PDB entry 8CG5 | electron microscopy, 2.70 A resolution | chains B and C of the 3 polymer chains in the assembly

# Chain B
Name: Non-reducing polyketide synthase CTB1
From: Cercospora nicotianae
Notes: EC 2.3.1.-
UniProtKB: Q6DQW3 (CTB1_CERNC); residues 1-1293 here = UniProt positions 1-1293
Amino-acid sequence (1304 residues; each row starts with the number of its first residue):
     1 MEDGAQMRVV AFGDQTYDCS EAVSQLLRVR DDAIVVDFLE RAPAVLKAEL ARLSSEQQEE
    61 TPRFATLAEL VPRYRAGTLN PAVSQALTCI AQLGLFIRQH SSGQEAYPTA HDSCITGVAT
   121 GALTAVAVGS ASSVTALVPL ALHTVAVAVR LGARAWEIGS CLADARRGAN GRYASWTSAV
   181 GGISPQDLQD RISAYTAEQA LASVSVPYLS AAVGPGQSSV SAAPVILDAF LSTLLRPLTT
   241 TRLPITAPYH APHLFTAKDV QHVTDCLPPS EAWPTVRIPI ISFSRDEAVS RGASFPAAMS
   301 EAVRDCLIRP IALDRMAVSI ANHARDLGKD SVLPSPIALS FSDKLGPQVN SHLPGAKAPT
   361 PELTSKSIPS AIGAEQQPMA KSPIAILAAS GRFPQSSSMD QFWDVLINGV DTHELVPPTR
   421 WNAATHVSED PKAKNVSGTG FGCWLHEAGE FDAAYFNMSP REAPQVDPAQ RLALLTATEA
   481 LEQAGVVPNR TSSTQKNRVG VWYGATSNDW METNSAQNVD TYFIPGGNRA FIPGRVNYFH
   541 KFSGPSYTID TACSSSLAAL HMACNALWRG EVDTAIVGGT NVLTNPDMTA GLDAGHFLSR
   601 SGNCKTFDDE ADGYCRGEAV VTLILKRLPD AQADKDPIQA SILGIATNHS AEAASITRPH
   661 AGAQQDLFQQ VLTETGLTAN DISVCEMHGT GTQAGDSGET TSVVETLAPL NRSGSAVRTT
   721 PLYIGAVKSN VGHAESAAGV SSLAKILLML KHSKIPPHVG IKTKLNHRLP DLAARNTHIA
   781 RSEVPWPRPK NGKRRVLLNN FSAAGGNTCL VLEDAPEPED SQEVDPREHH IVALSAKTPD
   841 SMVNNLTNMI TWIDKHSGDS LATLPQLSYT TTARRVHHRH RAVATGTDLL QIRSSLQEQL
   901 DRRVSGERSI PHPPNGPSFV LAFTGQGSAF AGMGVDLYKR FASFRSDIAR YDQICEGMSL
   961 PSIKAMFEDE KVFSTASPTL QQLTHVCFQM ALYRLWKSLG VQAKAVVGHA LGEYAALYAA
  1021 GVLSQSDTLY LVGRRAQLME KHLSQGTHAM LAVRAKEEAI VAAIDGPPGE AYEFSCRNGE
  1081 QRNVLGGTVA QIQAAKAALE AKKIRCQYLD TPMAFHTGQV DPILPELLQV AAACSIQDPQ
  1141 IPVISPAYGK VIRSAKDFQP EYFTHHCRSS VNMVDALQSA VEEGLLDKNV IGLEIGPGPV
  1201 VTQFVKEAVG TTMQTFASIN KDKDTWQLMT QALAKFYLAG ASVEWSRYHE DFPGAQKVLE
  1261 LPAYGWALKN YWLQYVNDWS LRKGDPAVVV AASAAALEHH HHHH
Not modelled in the structure: 1-4, 1287-1304
Differences from the reference sequence: engineered mutation Ala119 (Cys in Q6DQW3), Ala321 (Thr in Q6DQW3), Ala1010 (Ser in Q6DQW3); expression tag (1294-1304)
Swiss-Prot annotation at these positions:
  - active site (For beta-ketoacyl synthase activity): Cys553, His688, His733

# Chain C
Name: Acyl carrier protein (ACP) of Non-reducing polyketide synthase CTB1
From: Cercospora nicotianae
Notes: EC 2.3.1.-
UniProtKB: Q6DQW3 (CTB1_CERNC); residues 5-88 here correspond to UniProt positions 1775-1858 (UniProt number = residue number + 1770)
Amino-acid sequence (88 residues; row label = number of the first residue in the row):
     1 GSHMDPSPNE IGTVWRDALK ILSEESGLTD EELTDDTSFA DVGVDSLMSL VITSRLRDEL
    61 DIDFPDRALF EECQTIFDLR KRFSGSTE
Not modelled in the structure: 1-10, 87-88
Differences from the reference sequence: expression tag (1-4)
Swiss-Prot annotation at these positions:
  - modified residue: Ser46 (O-(pantetheine 4'-phosphoryl)serine)
Covalently attached groups: compound 42X linked to Ser46

# Chain B / chain C interface
Pairs across the interface - 17 pairs, chain B then chain C:
  Asn457(B) - Ala40(C)
  Asn457(B) - Gly43(C)
  Met458(B) - Val42(C)
  Ser459(B) - Ser26(C)
  Ser459(B) - Val42(C)
  Pro460(B) - Ser26(C)
  Pro460(B) - Gly27(C)
  Pro460(B) - Leu28(C)
  Arg461(B) - Glu24(C)
  Arg461(B) - Glu25(C)  salt bridge
  Arg461(B) - Ser26(C)
  Glu462(B) - Gly43(C)
  Glu462(B) - Asp45(C)
  Thr521(B) - Leu47(C)
  Thr521(B) - Val51(C)
  Tyr522(B) - Asp45(C)  hydrogen bond
  Tyr522(B) - Met48(C)
Other interface residues (no listed pair), chain B (9 interface residues in all): Pro525
Other interface residues (no listed pair), chain C (13 interface residues in all): Asp41

# Overview
9 residues of chain B face 13 of chain C across their interface, with 1 hydrogen bond and 1 salt bridge. Among
the polar pairs are Arg461(B)-Glu25(C) and Tyr522(B)-Asp45(C). UniProt lists 3 active-site residues on chain
B.
Chain B is Non-reducing polyketide synthase CTB1 and chain C is Acyl carrier protein (ACP) of Non-reducing
polyketide synthase CTB1, both from Cercospora nicotianae; the structure, The ACP crosslinked to the KS of the
cercosporin fungal non-reducing polyketide synthase (NR-PKS) CTB1 (SAT-KS:ACP-MAT), was determined by electron
microscopy.
